PDB entry 6MP6 | electron microscopy, 3.54 A resolution | chains A and B of the 3 polymer chains in the assembly

# Chain A (and B)
Name: Neutral amino acid transporter B(0)
Organism: Homo sapiens
Notes: chain B of this document is another copy of the same molecule, construct and numbering; everything in this record applies to it too
UniProt: Q15758 (AAAT_HUMAN); numbering as in UniProt (aligned over 1-541)
Sequence (541 residues; numbered 1 to 541; the number before each row is that of its first residue):
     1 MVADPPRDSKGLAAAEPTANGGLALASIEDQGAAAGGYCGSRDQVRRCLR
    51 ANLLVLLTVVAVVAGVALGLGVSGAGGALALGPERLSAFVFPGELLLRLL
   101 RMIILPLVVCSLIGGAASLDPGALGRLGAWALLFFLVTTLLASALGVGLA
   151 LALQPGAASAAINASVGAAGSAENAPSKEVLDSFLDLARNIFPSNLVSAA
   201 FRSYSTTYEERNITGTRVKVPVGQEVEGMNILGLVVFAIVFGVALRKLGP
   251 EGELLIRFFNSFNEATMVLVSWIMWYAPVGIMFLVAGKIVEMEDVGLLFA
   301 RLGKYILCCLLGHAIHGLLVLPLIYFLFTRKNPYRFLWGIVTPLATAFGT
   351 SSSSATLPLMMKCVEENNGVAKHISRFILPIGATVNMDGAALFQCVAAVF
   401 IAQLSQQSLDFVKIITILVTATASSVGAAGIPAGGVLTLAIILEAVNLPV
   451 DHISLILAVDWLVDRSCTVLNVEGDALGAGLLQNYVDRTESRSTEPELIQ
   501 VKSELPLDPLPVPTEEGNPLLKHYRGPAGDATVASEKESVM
Disordered / not traced: 1-42, 489-541
Glycans and other covalent adducts: N-acetylglucosamine (NAG) linked to N163
Curated features (UniProtKB/Swiss-Prot):
  - binding site (Na(+)): G382, T384, N386, N471, D475
  - modified residue: M1 (N-acetylmethionine), S493 (Phosphoserine), T494 (Phosphothreonine), S503 (Phosphoserine), S535 (Phosphoserine), S539 (Phosphoserine)
  - glycosylation (N-linked (GlcNAc...) asparagine): N163, N212

# Interface between chain A and chain B
Residue-residue contacts (40):
  E84(A) with L181(B)
  S87(A) with L185(B)
  F91(A) with L185(B), hydrophobic; A188(B), hydrophobic; R189(B)
  E94(A) with R189(B), salt bridge
  L95(A) with A188(B)
  R98(A) with R189(B), hydrogen bond (side chain-backbone); F192(B), hydrogen bond (side chain-backbone); P193(B); S194(B); Y204(B)
  L99(A) with F192(B), hydrophobic
  R101(A) with S194(B)
  M102(A) with P193(B); S194(B), hydrogen bond (backbone-backbone); F237(B), hydrophobic
  L105(A) with V197(B), hydrophobic
  A200(A) with V197(B), hydrophobic
  F201(A) with F201(B), hydrophobic
  E227(A) with R202(B), salt bridge; E225(B)
  M229(A) with N195(B)
  L254(A) with L254(B), hydrophobic
  R257(A) with L254(B)
  F258(A) with L254(B); L255(B), hydrophobic; F258(B), hydrophobic
  S261(A) with E251(B); G252(B)
  F262(A) with F241(B), hydrophobic; L255(B), hydrophobic
  E264(A) with L248(B)
  A265(A) with A244(B); L245(B), hydrophobic; L248(B)
  V268(A) with L248(B), hydrophobic
  L269(A) with V240(B), hydrophobic
  W272(A) with V243(B), hydrophobic; K247(B)
Interface residues without a listed pair, chain A (27 interface residues in all): A88, V197, T266
Interface residues without a listed pair, chain B (28 interface residues in all): L196, S198

# Summary
The interface between chain A and chain B involves 27 residues on one side and 28 on the other, with 3
hydrogen bonds and 2 salt bridges. Among the polar pairs are E94(A)-R189(B), E227(A)-R202(B) and
R98(A)-R189(B). N-acetylglucosamine is covalently linked to N163(A).
Chain A and chain B are both Neutral amino acid transporter B(0) (Homo sapiens); the structure, Cryo-EM
structure of the human neutral amino acid transporter ASCT2, was determined by electron microscopy together
with 6MPB from the same study.
